Entry 2PYH (X-ray diffraction, 2.70 A resolution); this record covers chain A.

== Chain A ==
Name: Poly(beta-D-mannuronate) C5 epimerase 4
From: Azotobacter vinelandii
Notes: EC 5.1.3.-; fragment: A-module
UniProtKB: Q44493 (ALGE4_AZOVI); residues 1-377 here = UniProt positions 1-377
Sequence (377 residues; row label = number of the first residue in the row):
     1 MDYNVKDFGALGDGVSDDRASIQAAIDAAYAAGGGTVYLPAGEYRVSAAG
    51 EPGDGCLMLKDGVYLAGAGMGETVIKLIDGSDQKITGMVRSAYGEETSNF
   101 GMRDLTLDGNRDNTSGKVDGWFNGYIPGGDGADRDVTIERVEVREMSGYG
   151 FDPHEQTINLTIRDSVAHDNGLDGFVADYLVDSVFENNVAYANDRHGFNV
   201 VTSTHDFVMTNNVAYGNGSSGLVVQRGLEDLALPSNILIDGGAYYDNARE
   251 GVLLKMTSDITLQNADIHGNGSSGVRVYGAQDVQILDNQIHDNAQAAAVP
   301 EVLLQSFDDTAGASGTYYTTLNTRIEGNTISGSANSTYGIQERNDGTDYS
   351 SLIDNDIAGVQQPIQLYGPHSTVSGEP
Not modelled in the structure: 377
Residues lining bound ligands: Ca2+ (CA): S91, A92, E95, E96, T97, G124, D133
What the authors report for this chain:
  - binding site for alpha-D-mannopyranuronic acid: Y149, R195, H196, N199, Q225, L228, K255
  - catalytic residues: Y149, D152, H154, D178, R195 (proposed by the authors, not directly observed)
  - contacts within the chain: Y149-R195, D173-R195 (hydrogen bond), D173-H196 (hydrogen bond), D173-N199 (hydrogen bond)
  - mutagenesis - F122V, Y149A, Y149F, D152E, H154A, H154F, E155A/Q156A, D178A, D178E, D178N, R195L, Q225A/K255A: abolished catalytic activity
  - mutagenesis - K117A (4-6-fold), K117E, K117R (4-6-fold), F122Y, D152N, P153A (10-fold), E155A (1000-fold), Q156A (10-fold), D173A, D173E, D173N, D173V, R195K (30-fold), H196A (20-30-fold), H196F (100-fold), H196Y (20-30-fold), Q225A (10-20-fold), Q225E (10-20-fold), Q225N (10-20-fold), K255A, K255R: decreased catalytic activity
  - mutagenesis - R249A: unchanged catalytic activity

== In short ==
Ligands of chain A: Ca2+. From the paper: catalytic residues Y149, D152 and H154 among others; K117A, K117E
and K117R, among others, reduce catalytic activity; 34 substitutions were tested in all.
Chain A is Poly(beta-D-mannuronate) C5 epimerase 4 (Azotobacter vinelandii); the structure, Azotobacter
vinelandii Mannuronan C-5 epimerase AlgE4 A-module complexed with mannuronan trisaccharide, was determined by
X-ray diffraction, deposited together with 2PYG.
